Entry 7TKL (electron microscopy, 6.40 A resolution (low resolution: residue-level contacts below are approximate; hydrogen-bond / salt-bridge calls are withheld)); this record covers chains T and W of the 27 polymer chains in the assembly.

[Chain T]
Protein: ATP synthase subunit a
From: Saccharomyces cerevisiae
UniProt: P00854 (ATP6_YEAST); residues 1-249 here correspond to UniProt positions 11-259 (UniProt number = residue number + 10)
Sequence (249 residues; each row starts with the number of its first residue):
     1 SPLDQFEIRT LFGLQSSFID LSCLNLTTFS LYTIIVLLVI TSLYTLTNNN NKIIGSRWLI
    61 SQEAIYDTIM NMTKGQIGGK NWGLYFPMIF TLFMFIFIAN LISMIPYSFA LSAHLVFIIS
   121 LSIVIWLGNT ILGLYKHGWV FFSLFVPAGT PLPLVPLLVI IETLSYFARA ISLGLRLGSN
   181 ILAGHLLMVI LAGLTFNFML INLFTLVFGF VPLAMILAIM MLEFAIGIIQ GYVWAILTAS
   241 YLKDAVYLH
Disordered / not traced: 1-25

[Chain W]
Protein: ATP synthase subunit f
From: Saccharomyces cerevisiae
UniProt: Q06405 (ATPK_YEAST); residues 1-95 here correspond to UniProt positions 7-101 (UniProt number = residue number + 6)
Sequence (95 residues; numbered 1 to 95; the number before each row is that of its first residue):
     1 VSTLIPPKVV SSKNIGSAPN AKRIANVVHF YKSLPQGPAP AIKANTRLAR YKAKYFDGDN
    61 ASGKPLWHFA LGIIAFGYSM EYYFHLRHHK GAEEH
Disordered / not traced: 86-95

[How chain T and chain W interact]
Residue-residue contacts - 9 pairs, chain T then chain W:
  Leu46(T) - Phe56(W)
  Thr47(T) - Phe56(W)
  Asn49(T) - Ala41(W)
  Asn50(T) - Ala41(W)
  Arg57(T) - Gly58(W)
  Tyr107(T) - Ile73(W)
  Tyr107(T) - Ile74(W)
  Tyr107(T) - Gly77(W)
  Tyr107(T) - Tyr78(W)
Other interface residues (no listed pair), chain T (8 interface residues in all): Ser56, Ser108
Other interface residues (no listed pair), chain W (8 interface residues in all): Pro40

[Overview]
Chain T and chain W each contribute 8 residues to their interface.
Chain T is ATP synthase subunit a and chain W is ATP synthase subunit f, both from Saccharomyces cerevisiae;
the structure, Yeast ATP synthase State 3binding(a) with 10 mM ATP backbone model, was determined by electron
microscopy together with 7TJS, 7TJT, 7TJU, 7TJV, 7TJW, 7TJX and 30 further entries from the same study.
